5EMQ - chains D and A of the 4 polymer chains in the assembly; structure by X-ray diffraction, 2.30 A resolution.

[Chain D]
Molecule: 18-nt DNA strand
Sequence (18 nucleotides; numbered 2 to 19; the number before each row is that of its first residue):
     2 CCAGAACATCATGTTCTG

[Chain A]
Protein: Glucocorticoid receptor
Organism: Homo sapiens
UniProtKB: P04150 (GCR_HUMAN); residues 430-519 here correspond to UniProt positions 411-500 (UniProt number = residue number - 19)
Chain sequence (94 residues; each row starts with the number of its first residue):
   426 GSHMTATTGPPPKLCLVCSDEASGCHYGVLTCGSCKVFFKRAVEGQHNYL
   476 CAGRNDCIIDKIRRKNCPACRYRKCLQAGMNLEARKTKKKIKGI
Unresolved in the structure: 426-437, 508-519
Construct notes: expression tag (426-429)
Ion coordination: Zn2+ site 1: Cys-440, Cys-443, Cys-457, Cys-460; Zn2+ site 2: Cys-476, Cys-482, Cys-492, Cys-495

[How chain D and chain A interact]
Contacting residue pairs (12; chain D residue first):
  DT13(D) / Phe-463(A)  phosphate contact
  DT13(D) / Arg-466(A)  base contact
  DT13(D) / Lys-490(A)  phosphate contact
  DT13(D) / Pro-493(A)  phosphate contact
  DG14(D) / Ser-459(A)  phosphate contact
  DG14(D) / Arg-466(A)  hydrogen bond to the base
  DG14(D) / Arg-489(A)  salt bridge to the phosphate
  DG14(D) / Lys-490(A)  phosphate contact
  DG14(D) / Arg-496(A)  salt bridge to the phosphate
  DT15(D) / Gly-458(A)  base contact
  DT15(D) / Ser-459(A)  phosphate contact
  DT15(D) / Val-462(A)  base contact
Interface residues without a listed pair, chain D (4 interface residues in all): DT16
Interface residues without a listed pair, chain A (11 interface residues in all): Lys-461, Tyr-474

[Overview]
The interface between chain D and chain A involves 4 residues on one side and 11 on the other; the contacts
include 1 hydrogen bond and 2 salt bridges. Polar pairs include DG14(D)/Arg-466(A), DG14(D)/Arg-489(A) and
DG14(D)/Arg-496(A).
Chain D is an 18-nt DNA strand and chain A is Glucocorticoid receptor (Homo sapiens); the structure,
Transcription factor GRDBD and GRE complex, was determined by X-ray diffraction.
